PDB entry 9ITK | electron microscopy, 2.89 A resolution | chains S and U of the 26 polymer chains in the assembly

Chain S:
Name: ATP synthase subunit delta
From: Chloroflexus aurantiacus J-10-fl
UniProtKB: A9WGS7 (ATPD_CHLAA); residues 1-157 here = UniProt positions 1-157
Chain sequence (157 residues; row label = number of the first residue in the row):
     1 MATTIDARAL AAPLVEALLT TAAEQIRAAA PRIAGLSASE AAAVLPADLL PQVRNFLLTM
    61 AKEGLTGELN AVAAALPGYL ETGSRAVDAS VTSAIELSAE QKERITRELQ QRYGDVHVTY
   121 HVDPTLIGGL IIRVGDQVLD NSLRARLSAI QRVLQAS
Disordered / not traced: 1-85, 155-157

Chain U:
Name: ATP synthase subunit b
From: Chloroflexus aurantiacus J-10-fl
UniProtKB: A9WGS8 (ATPF_CHLAA); residue numbers follow UniProt; this construct covers 1-164
Chain sequence (164 residues; each row starts with the number of its first residue):
     1 MEALGINPTL FIAQLINFLL LIFILRALLY RPVMNLLNER TRRIEESVRD AEKVREQLAN
    61 ARRDYEAEIA RARQEAAKIV AQAQERAKQQ EAEIIAQARR EAERLKEEAR AQAEQERIRM
   121 LSEAKSQIAD LVTLTASRVL GAELQARGHD ALIAESLAAL DRRN
Disordered / not traced: 1-7, 161-164

Chain S / chain U interface:
Contacting residue pairs (19):
  S93(S) - L157(U)
  I95(S) - L144(U)  hydrophobic
  I95(S) - G148(U)
  I95(S) - H149(U)
  L97(S) - A154(U)  hydrophobic
  E108(S) - A158(U)
  I127(S) - L144(U)
  L130(S) - S156(U)
  L130(S) - L157(U)  hydrophobic
  I131(S) - L157(U)
  I132(S) - L157(U)
  L139(S) - L160(U)
  R146(S) - T133(U)  hydrogen bond (side chain-backbone)
  R146(S) - A136(U)  hydrogen bond (side chain-backbone)
  R146(S) - S137(U)  hydrogen bond
  R146(S) - L140(U)
  I150(S) - T133(U)
  V153(S) - A129(U)  hydrophobic
  L154(S) - A129(U)  hydrophobic
Interface residues without a listed pair, chain S (18 interface residues in all): T92, Q101, R104, R112, G129
Interface residues without a listed pair, chain U (18 interface residues in all): K125, G141, D150, A151, I153

In short:
Chain S and chain U each contribute 18 residues to their interface, with 3 hydrogen bonds. Among the polar
pairs are R146(S)-T133(U), R146(S)-A136(U) and R146(S)-S137(U).
Chain S is ATP synthase subunit delta and chain U is ATP synthase subunit b, both from Chloroflexus
aurantiacus J-10-fl; the structure, Chloroflexus aurantiacus ATP synthase, state 2, was determined by electron
microscopy, deposited together with 9ITJ, 9ITL, 9ITM, 9ITN, 9ITO, 9ITP and 11 further entries.
